PDB entry 6MYV | X-ray diffraction, 2.20 A resolution | chain A

[Chain A]
Protein: Sialidase26
From: unidentified bacterium
Amino-acid sequence (526 residues; each row starts with the number of its first residue):
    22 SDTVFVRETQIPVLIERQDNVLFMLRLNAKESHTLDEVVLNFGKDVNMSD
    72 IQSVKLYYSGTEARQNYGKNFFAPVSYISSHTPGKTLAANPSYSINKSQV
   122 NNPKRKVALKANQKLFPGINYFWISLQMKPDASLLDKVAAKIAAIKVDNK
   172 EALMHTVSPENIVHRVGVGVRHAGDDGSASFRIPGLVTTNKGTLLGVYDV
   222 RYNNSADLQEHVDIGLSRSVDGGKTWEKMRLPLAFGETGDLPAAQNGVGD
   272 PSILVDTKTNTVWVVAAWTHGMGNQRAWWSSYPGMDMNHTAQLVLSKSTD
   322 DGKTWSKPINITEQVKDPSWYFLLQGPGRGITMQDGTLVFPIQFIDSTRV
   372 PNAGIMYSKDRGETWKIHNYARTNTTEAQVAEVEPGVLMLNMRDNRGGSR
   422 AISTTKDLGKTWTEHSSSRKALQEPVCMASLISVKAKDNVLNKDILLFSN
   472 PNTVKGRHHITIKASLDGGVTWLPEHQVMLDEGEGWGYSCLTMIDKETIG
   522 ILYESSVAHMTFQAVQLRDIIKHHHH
Not modelled in the structure: 544-547
Ligand contacts: GC9 (2,6-anhydro-3,5-dideoxy-5-[(hydroxyacetyl)amino]-D-glycero-L-altro-non-2-enonic acid): Arg203, Ile204, Arg222, Asp228, Leu229, Asp271, Trp299, Phe343, Leu345, Thr397, Glu398, Arg414, Arg478, Tyr509
Reported in the primary citation:
  - conformationally variable residues: Trp507
  - binding site for GC9: Asp271
  - specificity-determining residues: Asp271
  - mutagenesis - D271L, D271N: decreased catalytic activity on Neu5Gc

[Overview]
Chain A binds compound GC9. The paper reports a binding site for GC9 at Asp271; D271L and D271N reduce
catalytic activity on Neu5Gc.
Chain A is Sialidase26 (unidentified bacterium); the structure, Sialidase26 co-crystallized with DANA-Gc, was
determined by X-ray diffraction together with 6MNJ, 6MRV and 6MRX from the same study.
